Entry 8OZE (electron microscopy, 2.91 A resolution); this record covers chains H and A of the 8 polymer chains in the assembly.

== Chain H ==
Protein: Piwi domain-containing protein
Organism: Maribacter polysiphoniae
UniProt: A0A316E3U6 (A0A316E3U6_9FLAO); numbering as in UniProt (aligned over 1-507)
Amino-acid sequence (507 residues; numbered 1 to 507; the number before each row is that of its first residue):
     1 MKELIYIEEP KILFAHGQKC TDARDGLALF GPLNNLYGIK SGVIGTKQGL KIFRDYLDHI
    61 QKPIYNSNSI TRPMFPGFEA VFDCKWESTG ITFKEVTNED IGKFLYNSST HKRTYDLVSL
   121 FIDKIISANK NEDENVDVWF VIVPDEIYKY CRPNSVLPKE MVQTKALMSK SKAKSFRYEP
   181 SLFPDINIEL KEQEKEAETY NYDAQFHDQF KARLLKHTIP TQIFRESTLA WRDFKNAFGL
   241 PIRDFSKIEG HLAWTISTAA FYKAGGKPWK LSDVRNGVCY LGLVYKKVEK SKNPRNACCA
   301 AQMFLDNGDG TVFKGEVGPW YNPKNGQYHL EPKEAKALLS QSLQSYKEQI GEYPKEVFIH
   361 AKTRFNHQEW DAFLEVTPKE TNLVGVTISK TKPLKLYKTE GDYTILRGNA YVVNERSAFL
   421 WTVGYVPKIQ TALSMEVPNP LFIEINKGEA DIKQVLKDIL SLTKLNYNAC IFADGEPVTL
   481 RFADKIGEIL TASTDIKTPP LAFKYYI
Not modelled in the structure: 165-198
What the authors report for this chain:
  - binding site for the 20-nt RNA strand: Arg152, His207, Lys211, Gln222, Arg225, Thr228, Lys263
  - specificity-determining residues: Arg152

== Chain A ==
Molecule: 20-nt RNA strand
Sequence (20 nucleotides; row label = number of the first residue in the row):
     1 UGAGGUAGUA GGUUGUAUAG

== How chain H and chain A interact ==
Pairs across the interface (42; chain H residue first):
  Tyr148(H) - U1(A)  hydrogen bond to the sugar
  Arg152(H) - U1(A)  hydrogen bond to the base
  Gln205(H) - U1(A)  hydrogen bond to the base
  His207(H) - U1(A)  stacking on the base
  Asp208(H) - U1(A)  base contact
  Lys211(H) - U1(A)  salt bridge to the phosphate
  Thr221(H) - U1(A)  phosphate contact
  Gln222(H) - U1(A)  hydrogen bond to the phosphate
  Gln222(H) - G2(A)  hydrogen bond to the phosphate
  Ile223(H) - U1(A)  hydrogen bond to the phosphate
  Ile223(H) - G2(A)  sugar contact
  Phe224(H) - G2(A)  phosphate contact
  Arg225(H) - U1(A)  phosphate contact
  Arg225(H) - G2(A)  hydrogen bond to the phosphate
  Thr228(H) - G2(A)  hydrogen bond to the phosphate
  Arg243(H) - G2(A)  salt bridge to the phosphate
  Phe245(H) - G2(A)  base contact
  His251(H) - G2(A)  hydrogen bond to the base
  Leu252(H) - G2(A)  base contact
  Thr255(H) - G2(A)  hydrogen bond to the base
  Thr255(H) - A3(A)  sugar contact
  Ile256(H) - G2(A)  sugar contact
  Asn325(H) - G12(A)  hydrogen bond to the sugar
  Gly326(H) - U13(A)  hydrogen bond to the sugar
  Lys390(H) - U6(A)  salt bridge to the phosphate
  Lys395(H) - A7(A)  salt bridge to the phosphate
  Val423(H) - G5(A)  phosphate contact
  Ser434(H) - G5(A)  sugar contact
  Met435(H) - G5(A)  hydrogen bond to the sugar
  Glu436(H) - U6(A)  sugar contact
  Pro438(H) - U6(A)  phosphate contact
  Asn439(H) - U6(A)  phosphate contact
  Asn466(H) - G4(A)  hydrogen bond to the phosphate
  Asn468(H) - A3(A)  hydrogen bond to the phosphate
  Ala469(H) - A3(A)  sugar contact
  Ile471(H) - G4(A)  sugar contact
  Asp474(H) - G4(A)  sugar contact
  Asp474(H) - G5(A)  phosphate contact
  Gly475(H) - G5(A)  hydrogen bond to the phosphate
  Arg481(H) - G4(A)  salt bridge to the phosphate
  Arg481(H) - G5(A)  salt bridge to the phosphate
  Lys485(H) - G4(A)  salt bridge to the phosphate
Interface residues without a listed pair, chain H (42 interface residues in all): Lys263, Leu433, Val437, Glu476, Tyr506, Ile507

== Summary ==
42 residues of chain H face 9 of chain A across their interface, with 16 hydrogen bonds, 7 salt bridges and 1
aromatic stacking contact. Among the polar pairs are Arg152(H)-U1(A), Gln205(H)-U1(A) and His251(H)-G2(A). The
paper reports a binding site for the 20-nt RNA strand at Arg152(H), His207(H) and Lys211(H) among others; the
specificity determinant Arg152(H).
Here chain H is Piwi domain-containing protein (Maribacter polysiphoniae) and chain A is a 20-nt RNA strand.
Entry 8OZE (cryoEM structure of SPARTA complex dimer high resolution) was determined by electron microscopy
(same publication as 8OZ6, 8OZC, 8OZD, 8OZF, 8OZG and 8OZI).
